6Z3R - chains B and C of the 4 polymer chains in the assembly; structure by electron microscopy, 2.97 A resolution.

# Chain B
Name: Protein SMG8
Source organism: Homo sapiens
UniProt: Q8ND04 (SMG8_HUMAN); numbering as in UniProt (aligned over 1-991)
Sequence (991 residues; numbered 1 to 991; the number before each row is that of its first residue):
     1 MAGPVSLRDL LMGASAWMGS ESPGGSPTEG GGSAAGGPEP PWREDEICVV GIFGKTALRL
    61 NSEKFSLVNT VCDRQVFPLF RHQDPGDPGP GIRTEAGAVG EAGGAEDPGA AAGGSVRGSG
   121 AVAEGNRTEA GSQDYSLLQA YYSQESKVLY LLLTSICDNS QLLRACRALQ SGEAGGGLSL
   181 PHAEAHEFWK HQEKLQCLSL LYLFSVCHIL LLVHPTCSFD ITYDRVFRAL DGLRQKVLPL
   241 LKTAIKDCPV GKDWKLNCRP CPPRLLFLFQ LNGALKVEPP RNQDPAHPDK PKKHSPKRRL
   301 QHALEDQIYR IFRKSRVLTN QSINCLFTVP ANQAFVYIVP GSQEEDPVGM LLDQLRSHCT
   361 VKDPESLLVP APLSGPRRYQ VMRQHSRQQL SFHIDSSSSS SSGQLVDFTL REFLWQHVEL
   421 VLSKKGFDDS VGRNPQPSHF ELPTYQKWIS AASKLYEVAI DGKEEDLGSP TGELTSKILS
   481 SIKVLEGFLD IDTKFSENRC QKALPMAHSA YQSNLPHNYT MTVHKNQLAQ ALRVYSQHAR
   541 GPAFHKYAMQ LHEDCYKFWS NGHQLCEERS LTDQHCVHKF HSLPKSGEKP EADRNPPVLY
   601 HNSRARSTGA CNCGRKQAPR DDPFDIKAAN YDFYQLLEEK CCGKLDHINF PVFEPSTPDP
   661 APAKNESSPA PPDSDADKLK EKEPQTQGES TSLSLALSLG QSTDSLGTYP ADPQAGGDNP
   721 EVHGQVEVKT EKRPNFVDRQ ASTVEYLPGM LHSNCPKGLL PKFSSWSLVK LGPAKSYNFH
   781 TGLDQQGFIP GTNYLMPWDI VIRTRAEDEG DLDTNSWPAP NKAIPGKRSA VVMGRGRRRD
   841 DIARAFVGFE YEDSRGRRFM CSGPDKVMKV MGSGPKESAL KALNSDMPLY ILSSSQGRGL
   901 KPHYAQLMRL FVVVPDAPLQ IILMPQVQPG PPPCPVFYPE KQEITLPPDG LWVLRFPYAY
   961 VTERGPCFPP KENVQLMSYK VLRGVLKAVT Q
Not modelled in the structure: 1-3, 14-38, 82-132, 173-180, 276-294, 361-407, 459-475, 486-487, 512-522, 560-991
Curated features (UniProtKB/Swiss-Prot):
  - modified residue: Ser115 (Phosphoserine), Ser469 (Phosphoserine), Ser668 (Phosphoserine), Ser742 (Phosphoserine), Ser895 (Phosphoserine), Arg898 (Omega-N-methylarginine)

# Chain C
Name: Protein SMG9
Source organism: Homo sapiens
UniProt: Q9H0W8 (SMG9_HUMAN); residues 1-520 here = UniProt positions 1-520
Sequence (520 residues; numbered 1 to 520; the number before each row is that of its first residue):
     1 MSESGHSQPG LYGIERRRRW KEPGSGGPQN LSGPGGRERD YIAPWERERR DASEETSTSV
    61 MQKTPIILSK PPAERSKQPP PPTAPAAPPA PAPLEKPIVL MKPREEGKGP VAVTGASTPE
   121 GTAPPPPAAP APPKGEKEGQ RPTQPVYQIQ NRGMGTAAPA AMDPVVGQAK LLPPERMKHS
   181 IKLVDDQMNW CDSAIEYLLD QTDVLVVGVL GLQGTGKSMV MSLLSANTPE EDQRTYVFRA
   241 QSAEMKERGG NQTSGIDFFI TQERIVFLDT QPILSPSILD HLINNDRKLP PEYNLPHTYV
   301 EMQSLQIAAF LFTVCHVVIV VQDWFTDLSL YRFLQTAEMV KPSTPSPSHE SSSSSGSDEG
   361 TEYYPHLVFL QNKARREDFC PRKLRQMHLM IDQLMAHSHL RYKGTLSMLQ CNVFPGLPPD
   421 FLDSEVNLFL VPFMDSEAES ENPPRAGPGS SPLFSLLPGY RGHPSFQSLV SKLRSQVMSM
   481 ARPQLSHTIL TEKNWFHYAA RIWDGVRKSS ALAEYSRLLA
Not modelled in the structure: 1-169, 286-292, 344-360, 436-451, 520
Bound ions: Mg2+: Ser218, Thr253 (together with ATP)
Residues lining bound ligands: ATP (adenosine-5'-triphosphate): Leu212, Gln213, Gly214, Thr215, Gly216, Lys217, Ser218, Met219, Gln233, Ala240, Gln241, Lys246, Asn251, Gln252, Thr253, Pro272, Asn372, Lys373, Pro432, Phe433, Met434, Phe466
Curated features (UniProtKB/Swiss-Prot):
  - modified residue: Ser2 (N-acetylserine), Ser4 (Phosphoserine), Ser7 (Phosphoserine), Ser32 (Phosphoserine), Ser53 (Phosphoserine), Ser451 (Phosphoserine)

# Interface between chain B and chain C
Residue-residue contacts (52):
  Lys55(B) with Trp324(C); Ser329(C)
  Thr56(B) with Trp324(C)
  Leu58(B) with Phe325(C), hydrophobic; Lys383(C), hydrogen bond (backbone-side chain); Gln386(C)
  Ile156(B) with Leu328(C)
  Asn159(B) with Phe325(C); Thr326(C), hydrogen bond
  Leu163(B) with Gln386(C)
  Cys166(B) with Gln393(C)
  Gln170(B) with Leu389(C); Gln393(C)
  Pro181(B) with His397(C)
  His182(B) with His397(C)
  Pro215(B) with Trp324(C), hydrophobic
  Thr216(B) with Trp324(C)
  Ser218(B) with Gln213(C)
  Phe219(B) with Pro276(C)
  Ile221(B) with Leu274(C); Leu279(C), hydrophobic
  Asp224(B) with His297(C)
  Arg225(B) with Leu519(C)
  Arg228(B) with Leu295(C)
  Asn272(B) with Arg375(C), hydrogen bond; Phe433(C)
  Pro296(B) with Glu247(C)
  Arg299(B) with Glu247(C)
  Leu300(B) with Lys246(C); Glu247(C), hydrogen bond (backbone-backbone)
  Ala303(B) with Arg248(C)
  Gln307(B) with Gly249(C), hydrogen bond (side chain-backbone); Pro276(C); Ser277(C); Asp280(C)
  Arg310(B) with Asp280(C), salt bridge
  Ile311(B) with Leu279(C), hydrophobic; His297(C)
  Lys314(B) with Ile283(C)
  Ser315(B) with His297(C)
  Asp346(B) with Arg376(C)
  Val348(B) with Arg376(C)
  Leu352(B) with Tyr460(C), hydrophobic
  Arg356(B) with Leu457(C), hydrogen bond (side chain-backbone)
  Cys359(B) with Phe454(C)
  Ile491(B) with Tyr515(C), hydrophobic; Leu518(C), hydrophobic; Leu519(C), hydrophobic
  Phe495(B) with Ala511(C); Glu514(C); Tyr515(C)
  Asn498(B) with Glu514(C), hydrogen bond
Interface residues without a listed pair, chain B (46 interface residues in all): Ala57, Leu162, Arg167, Leu169, His214, Asp220, Gly273, Leu275, Gly349, Lys494
Interface residues without a listed pair, chain C (43 interface residues in all): Asp323, Asp327, Met339, Val340, Lys373, Met390, Leu394, Pro458, Gly459

# Overview
46 residues of chain B and 43 residues of chain C are in contact; the contacts include 7 hydrogen bonds and 1
salt bridge. Polar contacts include Arg310(B)-Asp280(C), Leu58(B)-Lys383(C) and Asn159(B)-Thr326(C). Chain C
binds ATP. The Mg2+ site is built by Ser218(C) and Thr253(C).
Chain B is Protein SMG8 and chain C is Protein SMG9, both from Homo sapiens; the structure, Structure of
SMG1-8-9 kinase complex bound to UPF1-LSQ, was determined by electron microscopy.
